PDB entry 2AFY | X-ray diffraction, 1.49 A resolution | chain X

Chain X:
Protein: Sulfatase modifying factor 1
Organism: Homo sapiens
Reference sequence: Q8NBK3 (SUMF1_HUMAN); numbering as in UniProt (aligned over 86-371)
Amino-acid sequence (286 residues; row label = number of the first residue in the row):
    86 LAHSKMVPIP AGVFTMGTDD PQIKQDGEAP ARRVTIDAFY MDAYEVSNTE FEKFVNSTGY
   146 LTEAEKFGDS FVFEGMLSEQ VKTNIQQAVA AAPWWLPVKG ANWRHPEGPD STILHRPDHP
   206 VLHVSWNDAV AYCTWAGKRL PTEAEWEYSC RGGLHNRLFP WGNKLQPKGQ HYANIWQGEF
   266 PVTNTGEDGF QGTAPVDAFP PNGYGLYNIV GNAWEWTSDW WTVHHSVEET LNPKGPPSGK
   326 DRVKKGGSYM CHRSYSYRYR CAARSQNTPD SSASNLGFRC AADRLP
Unresolved in the structure: 163-174
Differences from the reference sequence: engineered mutation Ser341 (Cys in Q8NBK3)
Modified positions: Cys336 (cysteinesulfonic acid; OCS)
Cystine bridges: Cys218-Cys365, Cys235-Cys346
Glycans and other covalent adducts: N-acetylglucosamine (NAG) linked to Asn141
Ion coordination: Ca2+ site 1: Glu130, Asn293, Gly296, Ala298, Glu300; Ca2+ site 2: Asn259, Ile260, Asp273, Phe275
From the paper describing this entry:
  - mutagenesis - C341S: abolished catalytic activity (citing earlier work)
  - post-translational modification sites: Cys336
  - mutagenesis - C341S: abolished binding to peptide
  - catalytic residues: Trp299 (proposed by the authors, not directly observed)
  - disease-associated variants - A177P: decreased catalytic activity (citing earlier work)

Overview:
Covalently linked N-acetylglucosamine: at Asn141. Glu130, Asn293, Gly296, Ala298 and Glu300 form the Ca2+ site
1. Asn259, Ile260, Asp273 and Phe275 form the Ca2+ site 2. From the paper: the catalytic residue Trp299; C341S
abolishes catalytic activity.
Chain X is Sulfatase modifying factor 1 (Homo sapiens); the structure, Formylglycine generating enzyme C341S
mutant, was determined by X-ray diffraction (same publication as 2AFT, 2AII, 2AIJ and 2AIK).
